PDB entry 7KAS | electron microscopy, 3.90 A resolution | chains C and D of the 7 polymer chains in the assembly

[Chain C]
Name: Protein transport protein SSS1
From: Saccharomyces cerevisiae BY4741
UniProtKB: P35179 (SC61G_YEAST); numbering as in UniProt (aligned over 1-80)
Amino-acid sequence (80 residues; numbered 1 to 80; the number before each row is that of its first residue):
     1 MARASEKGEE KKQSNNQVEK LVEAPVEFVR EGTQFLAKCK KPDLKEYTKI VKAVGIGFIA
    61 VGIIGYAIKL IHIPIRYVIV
Not modelled in the structure: 1-25

[Chain D]
Name: Protein translocation protein SEC63
From: Saccharomyces cerevisiae BY4741
UniProtKB: P14906 (SEC63_YEAST); residue numbers follow UniProt; this construct covers 2-440, 449-663
Amino-acid sequence (676 residues; each row starts with the number of its first residue; note: 8 numbers in that range are skipped by the numbering (no residue carries them; nothing is unmodelled there); numbers below 1 keep their minus sign (Gly-13 is residue -13)):
   -13 GGSGGSGGSG GSGGSPTNYE YDEASETWPS FILTGLLMVV GPMTLLQIYQ IFFGANAEDG
    47 NSGKSKEFNE EVFKNLNEEY TSDEIKQFRR KFDKNSNKKS KIWSRRNIII IVGWILVAIL
   107 LQRINSNDAI KDAATKLFDP YEILGISTSA SDRDIKSAYR KLSVKFHPDK LAKGLTPDEK
   167 SVMEETYVQI TKAYESLTDE LVRQNYLKYG HPDGPQSTSH GIALPRFLVD GSASPLLVVC
   227 YVALLGLILP YFVSRWWART QSYTKKGIHN VTASNFVSNL VNYKPSEIVT TDLILHWLSF
   287 AHEFKQFFPD LQPTDFEKLL QDHINRRDSG KLNNAKFRIV AKCHSLLHGL LDIACGFRNL
   347 DIALGAINTF KCIVQAVPLT PNCQILQLPN VDKEHFITKT GDIHTLGKLF TLEDAKIGEV
   407 LGIKDQAKLN ETLRVASHIP NLKIIKADFL VPGR
   449 PYISLKVLVR SAKQPLIPTS LIPEENLTEP QDSESQRDPF AMMSKQPLVP YSFAPFFPTK
   509 RRGSWCCLVS SQKDGKILQT PIIIEKLSYK NLNDDKDFFD KRIKMDLTKH EKFDINDWEI
   569 GTIKIPLGQP APETVGDFFF RVIVKSTDYF TTDLDITMNM KVRDSPAVEQ VEVYSEEDDE
   629 YSTDDDETES DDESDASDYT DIDTDTEAED DESPEGENLY FQ
Not modelled in the structure: -13 to 3, 37-53, 79-92, 116-201, 613-670
Construct notes: expression tag (-13 to 1, 664-670); engineered mutation Arg440 (Glu in P14906), Ser481 (Phe in P14906)
Swiss-Prot annotation at these positions:
  - modified residue: Ser512 (Phosphoserine)

[Chain C / chain D interface]
Contacting residue pairs (11):
  Tyr66(C) - Phe17(D)
  His72(C) - Tyr227(D)  hydrogen bond
  Pro74(C) - Tyr7(D)
  Pro74(C) - Val215(D)  hydrophobic
  Ile75(C) - Tyr227(D)  hydrophobic
  Tyr77(C) - Asn4(D)
  Tyr77(C) - Tyr7(D)
  Tyr77(C) - Val215(D)  hydrophobic
  Val78(C) - Val215(D)  hydrophobic
  Val78(C) - Ser220(D)
  Ile79(C) - Val224(D)  hydrophobic
Other interface residues (no listed pair), chain C (9 interface residues in all): Leu70, Ile73
Other interface residues (no listed pair), chain D (11 interface residues in all): Tyr5, Leu210, Arg212, Leu223

[In short]
9 residues of chain C and 11 residues of chain D are in contact, with 1 hydrogen bond. Its one hydrogen-bonded
contact is His72(C)-Tyr227(D).
Chain C is Protein transport protein SSS1 and chain D is Protein translocation protein SEC63, both from
Saccharomyces cerevisiae BY4741; the structure, Cryo-EM structure of the Sec complex from S. cerevisiae, Sec63
FN3 mutant, class with Sec62, was determined by electron microscopy (same publication as 7KAH, 7KAI, 7KAJ,
7KAK, 7KAL, 7KAM and 8 further entries).
